PDB entry 8ZAA | electron microscopy, 3.46 A resolution | chains D and G of the 4 polymer chains in the assembly

== Chain D ==
Protein: Butyrophilin subfamily 3 member A1
Organism: Homo sapiens
UniProtKB: O00481 (BT3A1_HUMAN); residues 258-484 here correspond to UniProt positions 287-513 (UniProt number = residue number + 29)
Chain sequence (227 residues; each row starts with the number of its first residue):
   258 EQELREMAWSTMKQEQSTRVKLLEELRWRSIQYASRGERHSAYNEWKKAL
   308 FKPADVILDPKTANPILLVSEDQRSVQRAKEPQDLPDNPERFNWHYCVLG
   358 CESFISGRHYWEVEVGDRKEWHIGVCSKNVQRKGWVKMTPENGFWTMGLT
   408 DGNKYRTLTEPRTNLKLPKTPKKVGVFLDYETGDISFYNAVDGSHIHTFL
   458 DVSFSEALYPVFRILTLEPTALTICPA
Unresolved in the structure: 258-265
Sequence notes: variant Thr427 (Pro456 in O00481)
Ligand contacts: 4-hydroxy-3-methyl butyl diphosphate (EIP): Trp351, His352, Tyr353, His379, Trp392, Arg413, Leu415, Arg419, Arg470, Leu472

== Chain G ==
Protein: Butyrophilin subfamily 2 member A1
Organism: Homo sapiens
UniProtKB: Q7KYR7 (BT2A1_HUMAN); residues 240-499 here correspond to UniProt positions 268-527 (UniProt number = residue number + 28)
Chain sequence (260 residues; row label = number of the first residue in the row):
   240 WINKLQKEKKILSGEKEFERETREIALKELEKERVQKEEELQVKEKLQEE
   290 LRWRRTFLHAVDVVLDPDTAHPDLFLSEDRRSVRRCPFRHLGESVPDNPE
   340 RFDSQPCVLGRESFASGKHYWEVEVENVIEWTVGVCRDSVERKGEVLLIP
   390 QNGFWTLEMHKGQYRAVSSPDRILPLKESLCRVGVFLDYEAGDVSFYNMR
   440 DRSHIYTCPRSAFSVPVRPFFRLGCEDSPIFICPALTGANGVTVPEEGLT
   490 LHRVGTHQSL
Unresolved in the structure: 493-499

== How chain D and chain G interact ==
Residue-residue contacts - 11 pairs, chain D then chain G:
  Asp341(D) - Arg291(G)  salt bridge
  Leu342(D) - Arg291(G)  hydrogen bond (backbone-side chain)
  Asp344(D) - Arg291(G)  salt bridge
  Trp351(D) - Glu429(G)
  Trp351(D) - Ala430(G)
  Trp351(D) - Arg449(G)
  Gly391(D) - Glu429(G)
  Trp392(D) - Glu429(G)  hydrogen bond (backbone-backbone)
  Trp392(D) - Ala430(G)  hydrophobic
  Trp392(D) - Arg449(G)
  Trp392(D) - Ala451(G)
Interface residues without a listed pair, chain D (7 interface residues in all): Pro343
Interface residues without a listed pair, chain G (6 interface residues in all): Ser450

== In short ==
7 residues of chain D and 6 residues of chain G are in contact; the contacts include 2 hydrogen bonds and 2
salt bridges. Polar pairs include Asp341(D)-Arg291(G), Asp344(D)-Arg291(G) and Leu342(D)-Arg291(G). Ligands of
chain D: 4-hydroxy-3-methyl butyl diphosphate.
Here chain D is Butyrophilin subfamily 3 member A1 and chain G is Butyrophilin subfamily 2 member A1, both
from Homo sapiens. Entry 8ZAA (Cryo-EM structure of intracellular HBMBPP-BTN2A1-BTN3A1 complex) was determined
by electron microscopy together with 8ZA6, 8ZA9, 8ZD4 and 9II6 from the same study.
